PDB entry 5CB2 | X-ray diffraction, 2.90 A resolution | chain A

Chain A:
Name: Protein SEY1
From: Candida albicans (strain SC5314 / ATCC MYA-2876)
Notes: EC 3.6.5.5
Reference sequence: Q9C0L9 (SEY1_CANAL); residue numbers follow UniProt; this construct covers 1-692
Amino-acid sequence (692 residues; numbered 1 to 692; the number before each row is that of its first residue):
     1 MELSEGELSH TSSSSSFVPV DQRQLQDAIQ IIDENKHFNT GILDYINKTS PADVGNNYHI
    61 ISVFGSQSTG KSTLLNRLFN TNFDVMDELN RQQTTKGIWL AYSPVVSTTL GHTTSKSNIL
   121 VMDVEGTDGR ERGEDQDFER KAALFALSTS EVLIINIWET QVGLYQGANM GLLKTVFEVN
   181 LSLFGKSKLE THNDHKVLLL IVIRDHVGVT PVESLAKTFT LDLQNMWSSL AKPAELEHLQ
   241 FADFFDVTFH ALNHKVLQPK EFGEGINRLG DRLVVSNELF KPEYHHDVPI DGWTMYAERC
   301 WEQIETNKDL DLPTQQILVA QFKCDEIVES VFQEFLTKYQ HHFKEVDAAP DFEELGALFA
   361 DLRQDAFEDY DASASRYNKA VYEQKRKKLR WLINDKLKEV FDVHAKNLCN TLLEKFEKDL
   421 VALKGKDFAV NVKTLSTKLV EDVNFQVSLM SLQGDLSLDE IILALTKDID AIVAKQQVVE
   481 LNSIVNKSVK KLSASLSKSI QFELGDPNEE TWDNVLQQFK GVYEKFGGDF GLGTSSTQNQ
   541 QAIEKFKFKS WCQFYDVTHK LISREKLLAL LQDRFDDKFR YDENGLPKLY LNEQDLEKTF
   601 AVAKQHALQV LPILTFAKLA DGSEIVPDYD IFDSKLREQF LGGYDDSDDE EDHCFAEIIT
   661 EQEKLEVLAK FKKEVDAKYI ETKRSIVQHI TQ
Not modelled in the structure: 1-25, 642-647, 688-692
Ion coordination: Mg2+: Ser72, Thr95 (together with GMP-PNP)
Small-molecule neighbours: GMP-PNP (GNP; phosphoaminophosphonic acid-guanylate ester): Gln67, Ser68, Thr69, Gly70, Lys71, Ser72, Thr73, Asp84, Val85, Met86, Glu88, Gln92, Gln93, Thr94, Thr95, Glu125, Gly126, Trp158, Arg204, Asp205, Asn253, His254, Lys255, Val256, Phe262
From the paper describing this entry:
  - self-association interface (contacts with another copy of this molecule); pairs are residue here / residue on that copy: Asp309-Lys323 (salt bridge), Asp309-Arg376 (salt bridge), Gln315-Gln315, Leu257, Leu318, Val319, Phe322
  - mutagenesis - S68A, T95A, L257A: decreased catalytic activity on GTP

In short:
Chain A binds GMP-PNP. The Mg2+ site is built by Ser72 and Thr95. The paper reports that S68A, T95A and L257A
reduce catalytic activity on GTP; a self-association interface involving Leu257, Asp309 and Gln315 among
others.
Chain A is Protein SEY1 (Candida albicans (strain SC5314 / ATCC MYA-2876)); the structure, the structure of
candida albicans Sey1p in complex with GMPPNP, was determined by X-ray diffraction, deposited together with
5CA8.
